Entry 4Z66 (X-ray diffraction, 2.50 A resolution); this record covers chains E and J of the 10 polymer chains in the assembly.

# Chain E
Protein: Histone H3.2
Source organism: Xenopus laevis
UniProtKB: P84233 (H32_XENLA); residues 638-735 here correspond to UniProt positions 39-136 (UniProt number = residue number - 599)
Chain sequence (98 residues; row label = number of the first residue in the row):
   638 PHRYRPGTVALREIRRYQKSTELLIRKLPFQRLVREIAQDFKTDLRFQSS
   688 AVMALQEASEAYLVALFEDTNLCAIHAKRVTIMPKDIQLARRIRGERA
Sequence notes: conflict Ala702 (Gly103 in P84233)
Modified / non-standard residues: Lys722 (N(6)-acetyllysine; ALY)
Curated features (UniProtKB/Swiss-Prot):
  - modified residue: Tyr641 (Phosphotyrosine), Lys656 (N6,N6,N6-trimethyllysine), Ser657 (Phosphoserine), Lys664 (N6-(2-hydroxyisobutyryl)lysine), Lys679 (N6,N6,N6-trimethyllysine), Thr680 (Phosphothreonine), Ser686 (Phosphoserine), Thr707 (Phosphothreonine), Lys715 (N6-acetyllysine), Lys722 (N6-(2-hydroxyisobutyryl)lysine)
  - lipidation: Cys710 (S-palmitoyl cysteine)

# Chain J
Molecule: 147-nt DNA strand
Sequence (147 nucleotides; each row starts with the number of its first residue):
   148 ATCAATATCCACCTGCAGATACTACCAAAAGTGTATTTGGAAACTGCTCC
   198 ATCAAAAGGCATGTTCAGCTGGATTCCAGCTGAACATGCCTTTTGATGGA
   248 GCAGTTTCCAAATACACTTTTGGTAGTATCTGCAGGTGGATATTGAT

# Interface between chain E and chain J
Contacting residue pairs - 24 pairs, chain E then chain J:
  Arg640(E) with DG292(J), sugar contact
  Tyr641(E) with DT291(J), phosphate contact; DG292(J), phosphate contact
  Arg642(E) with DC216(J), salt bridge to the phosphate; DG292(J), hydrogen bond to the phosphate
  Pro643(E) with DG215(J), phosphate contact; DC216(J), sugar contact
  Thr645(E) with DG292(J), hydrogen bond to the phosphate
  Arg663(E) with DC207(J), sugar contact; DA208(J), phosphate contact
  Arg672(E) with DA198(J), salt bridge to the phosphate
  Arg683(E) with DC197(J), phosphate contact; DA198(J), phosphate contact
  Phe684(E) with DC197(J), sugar contact; DA198(J), hydrogen bond to the phosphate
  Gln685(E) with DC197(J), phosphate contact
  Ser686(E) with DC197(J), hydrogen bond to the phosphate
  Arg716(E) with DG218(J), phosphate contact; DG219(J), phosphate contact
  Val717(E) with DG218(J), hydrogen bond to the phosphate
  Thr718(E) with DT217(J), hydrogen bond to the phosphate; DG218(J), hydrogen bond to the phosphate
  Met720(E) with DG219(J), phosphate contact
  Lys722(E) with DG219(J), phosphate contact
Interface residues without a listed pair, chain E (19 interface residues in all): His639, Leu682, Lys715
Interface residues without a listed pair, chain J (12 interface residues in all): DA293

# Summary
19 residues of chain E face 12 of chain J across their interface; the contacts include 7 hydrogen bonds and 2
salt bridges. Polar pairs include Arg642(E)-DG292(J), Thr645(E)-DG292(J) and Phe684(E)-DA198(J).
Here chain E is Histone H3.2 (Xenopus laevis) and chain J is a 147-nt DNA strand. Entry 4Z66 (Nucleosome
disassembly by RSC and SWI/SNF is enhanced by H3 acetylation near the nucleosome dyad axis) was determined by
X-ray diffraction together with 4XZQ and 4YS3 from the same study.
